Entry 8EHA (electron microscopy, 3.70 A resolution); this record covers chains I and J of the 8 polymer chains in the assembly.

== Chain I ==
Protein: DNA-directed RNA polymerase subunit beta
From: Escherichia coli
Notes: EC 2.7.7.6
UniProtKB: P0A8V4 (RPOB_ECO57); residue numbers follow UniProt; this construct covers 1-1342
Amino-acid sequence (1342 residues; row label = number of the first residue in the row):
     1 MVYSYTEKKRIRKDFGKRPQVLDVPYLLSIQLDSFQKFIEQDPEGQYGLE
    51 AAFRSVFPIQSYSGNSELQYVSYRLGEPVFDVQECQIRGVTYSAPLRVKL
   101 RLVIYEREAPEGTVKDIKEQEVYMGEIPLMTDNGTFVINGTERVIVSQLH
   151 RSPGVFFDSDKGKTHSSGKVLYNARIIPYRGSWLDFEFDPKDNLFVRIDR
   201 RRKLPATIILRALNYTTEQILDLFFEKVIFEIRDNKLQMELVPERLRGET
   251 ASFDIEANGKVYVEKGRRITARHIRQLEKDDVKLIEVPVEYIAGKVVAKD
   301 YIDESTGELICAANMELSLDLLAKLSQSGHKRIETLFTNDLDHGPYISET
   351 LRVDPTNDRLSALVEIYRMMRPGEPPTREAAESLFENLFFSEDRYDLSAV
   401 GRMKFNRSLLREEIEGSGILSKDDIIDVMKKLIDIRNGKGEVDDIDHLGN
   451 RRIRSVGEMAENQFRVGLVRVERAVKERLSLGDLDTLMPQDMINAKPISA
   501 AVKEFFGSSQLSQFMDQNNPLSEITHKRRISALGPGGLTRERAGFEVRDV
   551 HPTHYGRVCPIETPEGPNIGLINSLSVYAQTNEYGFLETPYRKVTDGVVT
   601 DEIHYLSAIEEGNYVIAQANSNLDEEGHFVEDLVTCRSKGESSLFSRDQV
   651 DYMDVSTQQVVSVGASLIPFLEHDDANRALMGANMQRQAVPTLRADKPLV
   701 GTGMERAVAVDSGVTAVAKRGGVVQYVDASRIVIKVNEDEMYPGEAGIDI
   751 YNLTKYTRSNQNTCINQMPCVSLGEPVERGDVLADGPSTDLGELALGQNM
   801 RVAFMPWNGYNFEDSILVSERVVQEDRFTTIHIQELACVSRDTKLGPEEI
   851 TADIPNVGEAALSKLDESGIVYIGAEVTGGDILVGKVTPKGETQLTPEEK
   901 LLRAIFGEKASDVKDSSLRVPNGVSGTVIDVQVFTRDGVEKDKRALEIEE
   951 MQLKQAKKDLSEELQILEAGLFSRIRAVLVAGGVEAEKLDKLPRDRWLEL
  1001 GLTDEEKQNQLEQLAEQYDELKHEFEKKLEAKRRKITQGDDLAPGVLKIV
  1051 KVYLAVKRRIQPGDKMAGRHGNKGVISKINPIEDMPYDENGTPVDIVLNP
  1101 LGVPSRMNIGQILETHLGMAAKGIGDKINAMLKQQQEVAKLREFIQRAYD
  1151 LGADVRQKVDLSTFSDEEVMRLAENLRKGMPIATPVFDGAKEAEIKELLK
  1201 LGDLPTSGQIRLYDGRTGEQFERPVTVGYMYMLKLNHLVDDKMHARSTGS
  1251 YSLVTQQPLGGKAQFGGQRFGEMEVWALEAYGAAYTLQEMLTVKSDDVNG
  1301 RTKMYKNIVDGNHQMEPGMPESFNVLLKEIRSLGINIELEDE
Unresolved in the structure: 1, 891-914, 1342
Small-molecule neighbours: chapso (1N7): Gln46, Tyr47, Tyr179, Ser398, Ala399, Val400, Arg452, Glu458, Asn462, Arg465, Glu583, Tyr584
Curated features (UniProtKB/Swiss-Prot):
  - modified residue (N6-acetyllysine): Lys1022, Lys1200

== Chain J ==
Protein: DNA-directed RNA polymerase subunit beta'
From: Escherichia coli
Notes: EC 2.7.7.6
UniProtKB: C3SIA2 (C3SIA2_ECOLX); residue numbers follow UniProt; this construct covers 2-1407
Amino-acid sequence (1407 residues; each row starts with the number of its first residue):
     1 VKDLLKFLKAQTKTEEFDAIKIALASPDMIRSWSFGEVKKPETINYRTFK
    51 PERDGLFCARIFGPVKDYECLCGKYKRLKHRGVICEKCGVEVTQTKVRRE
   101 RMGHIELASPTAHIWFLKSLPSRIGLLLDMPLRDIERVLYFESYVVIEGG
   151 MTNLERQQILTEEQYLDALEEFGDEFDAKMGAEAIQALLKSMDLEQECEQ
   201 LREELNETNSETKRKKLTKRIKLLEAFVQSGNKPEWMILTVLPVLPPDLR
   251 PLVPLDGGRFATSDLNDLYRRVINRNNRLKRLLDLAAPDIIVRNEKRMLQ
   301 EAVDALLDNGRRGRAITGSNKRPLKSLADMIKGKQGRFRQNLLGKRVDYS
   351 GRSVITVGPYLRLHQCGLPKKMALELFKPFIYGKLELRGLATTIKAAKKM
   401 VEREEAVVWDILDEVIREHPVLLNRAPTLHRLGIQAFEPVLIEGKAIQLH
   451 PLVCAAYNADFDGDQMAVHVPLTLEAQLEARALMMSTNNILSPANGEPII
   501 VPSQDVVLGLYYMTRDCVNAKGEGMVLTGPKEAERLYRSGLASLHARVKV
   551 RITEYEKDANGELVAKTSLKDTTVGRAILWMIVPKGLPYSIVNQALGKKA
   601 ISKMLNTCYRILGLKPTVIFADQIMYTGFAYAARSGASVGIDDMVIPEKK
   651 HEIISEAEAEVAEIQEQFQSGLVTAGERYNKVIDIWAAANDRVSKAMMDN
   701 LQTETVINRDGQEEKQVSFNSIYMMADSGARGSAAQIRQLAGMRGLMAKP
   751 DGSIIETPITANFREGLNVLQYFISTHGARKGLADTALKTANSGYLTRRL
   801 VDVAQDLVVTEDDCGTHEGIMMTPVIEGGDVKEPLRDRVLGRVTAEDVLK
   851 PGTADILVPRNTLLHEQWCDLLEENSVDAVKVRSVVSCDTDFGVCAHCYG
   901 RDLARGHIINKGEAIGVIAAQSIGEPGTQLTMRTFHIGGAASRAAAESSI
   951 QVKNKGSIKLSNVKSVVNSSGKLVITSRNTELKLIDEFGRTKESYKVPYG
  1001 AVLAKGDGEQVAGGETVANWDPHTMPVITEVSGFVRFTDMIDGQTITRQT
  1051 DELTGLSSLVVLDSAERTAGGKDLRPALKIVDAQGNDVLIPGTDMPAQYF
  1101 LPGKAIVQLEDGVQISSGDTLARIPQESGGTKDITGGLPRVADLFEARRP
  1151 KEPAILAEISGIVSFGKETKGKRRLVITPVDGSDPYEEMIPKWRQLNVFE
  1201 GERVERGDVISDGPEAPHDILRLRGVHAVTRYIVNEVQDVYRLQGVKIND
  1251 KHIEVIVRQMLRKATIVNAGSSDFLEGEQVEYSRVKIANRELEANGKVGA
  1301 TYSRDLLGITKASLATESFISAASFQETTRVLTEAAVAGKRDELRGLKEN
  1351 VIVGRLIPAGTGYAYHQDRMRRRAAGEAPAAPQVTAEDASASLAELLNAG
  1401 LGGSDNE
Unresolved in the structure: 1-15, 1374-1407
Differences from the reference sequence: expression tag (1)
Metal / ion sites: Zn2+ site 1: Cys70, Cys72, Cys85, Cys88; Mg2+: Asp460, Asp462 (shared with 1 residue of chain R); Zn2+ site 2: Cys814, Cys888, Cys895, Cys898

== Chain I / chain J interface ==
Residue-residue contacts (354; chain I residue first):
  Ser167(I) - Ser1064(J)
  Gly168(I) - Ala1065(J)
  Lys169(I) - Ala1065(J)
  Arg272(I) - Glu1052(J)
  Phe545(I) - Lys781(J)  hydrogen bond (backbone-side chain)
  Phe545(I) - Leu788(J)  hydrophobic
  Phe545(I) - Lys789(J)
  Arg548(I) - Arg780(J)  hydrogen bond (backbone-side chain)
  Arg548(I) - Leu788(J)
  Asp549(I) - Pro750(J)
  Asp549(I) - Lys781(J)
  Val550(I) - Phe773(J)  hydrophobic
  Val550(I) - Thr776(J)
  Val550(I) - His777(J)  hydrogen bond (backbone-side chain)
  His551(I) - Phe773(J)
  Pro552(I) - Phe773(J)  hydrophobic
  Tyr555(I) - Val769(J)
  Tyr555(I) - Phe773(J)
  Cys559(I) - Arg780(J)
  Pro560(I) - Phe773(J)  hydrophobic
  Pro560(I) - Thr776(J)
  Pro560(I) - Arg780(J)  hydrogen bond (backbone-side chain)
  Ile561(I) - Tyr772(J)  hydrophobic
  Ile561(I) - Thr776(J)
  Thr563(I) - Arg780(J)
  Gly566(I) - Ala787(J)
  Ile569(I) - Leu783(J)  hydrophobic
  Ile569(I) - Ala784(J)
  Gly570(I) - Arg780(J)
  Asn573(I) - Arg780(J)
  Gln618(I) - Leu770(J)
  Asn620(I) - Asn768(J)
  Asn620(I) - Val769(J)
  Thr635(I) - Leu770(J)
  Gly640(I) - Lys749(J)  hydrogen bond (backbone-side chain)
  Ser642(I) - Thr757(J)
  Ser642(I) - Leu770(J)
  Thr657(I) - Val769(J)
  Val660(I) - Val769(J)  hydrophobic
  Val660(I) - Phe773(J)  hydrophobic
  Leu671(I) - Tyr772(J)
  Glu672(I) - Gly766(J)
  Glu672(I) - Leu767(J)
  His673(I) - Phe763(J)
  His673(I) - Arg764(J)
  His673(I) - Glu765(J)  hydrogen bond (side chain-backbone)
  His673(I) - Gly766(J)
  Asp674(I) - Phe763(J)
  Asp674(I) - Tyr772(J)  hydrogen bond (backbone-side chain)
  Asp675(I) - Arg744(J)  salt bridge
  Asp675(I) - Tyr772(J)  hydrogen bond (backbone-side chain)
  Ala676(I) - Tyr772(J)
  Ala676(I) - Ala779(J)  hydrophobic
  Asn677(I) - Ala779(J)
  Asn677(I) - Leu783(J)
  Asn677(I) - Phe935(J)
  Ala679(I) - Tyr772(J)
  Leu680(I) - Leu783(J)  hydrophobic
  Met681(I) - Phe935(J)  hydrophobic
  Phe804(I) - Ser638(J)
  Met805(I) - Ala633(J)
  Met805(I) - Gly636(J)
  Pro806(I) - Asp505(J)
  Pro806(I) - Ala632(J)
  Pro806(I) - Ala633(J)
  Pro806(I) - Ala637(J)
  Trp807(I) - Ala633(J)  hydrophobic
  Asn808(I) - Pro359(J)
  Asn808(I) - Phe629(J)
  Asn808(I) - Ala633(J)
  Gly809(I) - Val357(J)
  Gly809(I) - Pro359(J)
  Gly809(I) - Phe629(J)
  Tyr810(I) - Pro359(J)
  Tyr810(I) - Tyr360(J)
  Phe812(I) - Val357(J)  hydrophobic
  Phe812(I) - Pro451(J)
  Phe812(I) - Ser503(J)
  Phe812(I) - Gln504(J)  hydrogen bond (backbone-side chain)
  Phe812(I) - Asp505(J)
  Phe812(I) - Phe629(J)  hydrophobic
  Glu813(I) - Asp460(J)
  Glu813(I) - Phe461(J)
  Glu813(I) - Gln504(J)  hydrogen bond (backbone-side chain)
  Ser815(I) - Val357(J)
  Ser815(I) - Phe461(J)
  Arg841(I) - Asp256(J)
  Lys844(I) - Arg47(J)
  Lys844(I) - Thr48(J)
  Pro1062(I) - Ala446(J)
  Gly1063(I) - Val354(J)
  Lys1065(I) - Asp462(J)
  Lys1065(I) - Gly463(J)
  Lys1073(I) - Asp462(J)  salt bridge
  Gly1074(I) - Phe461(J)
  Val1075(I) - Val354(J)  hydrophobic
  Val1075(I) - Ile355(J)
  Val1075(I) - Thr356(J)
  Val1075(I) - Phe461(J)  hydrogen bond (backbone-backbone)
  Val1075(I) - Gly463(J)
  Ile1076(I) - Thr356(J)
  Ser1077(I) - Thr356(J)
  Asn1099(I) - Gln504(J)
  Pro1100(I) - Ala637(J)
  Pro1100(I) - Val639(J)
  Leu1101(I) - Gln504(J)
  Leu1101(I) - Leu508(J)  hydrophobic
  Leu1101(I) - Met725(J)  hydrophobic
  Leu1101(I) - Ala730(J)  hydrophobic
  Leu1101(I) - Arg731(J)
  Pro1104(I) - Ile722(J)  hydrophobic
  Pro1104(I) - Met725(J)  hydrophobic
  Pro1104(I) - Gln736(J)
  Ser1105(I) - Arg731(J)  hydrogen bond
  Ser1105(I) - Gln736(J)
  Ser1105(I) - His936(J)
  Arg1106(I) - Arg731(J)
  Met1107(I) - Gln739(J)
  Met1107(I) - Leu740(J)  hydrophobic
  Met1107(I) - Phe763(J)  hydrophobic
  Ile1109(I) - Met644(J)  hydrophobic
  Ile1109(I) - Leu740(J)  hydrophobic
  Ile1109(I) - Phe763(J)
  Ile1112(I) - Val639(J)
  Ile1112(I) - Gly640(J)
  Leu1113(I) - Ile641(J)  hydrophobic
  His1116(I) - Ile641(J)
  Phe1187(I) - Leu767(J)
  Phe1187(I) - Asn768(J)
  Phe1187(I) - Tyr772(J)  hydrophobic
  Glu1192(I) - Arg764(J)  salt bridge
  Lys1196(I) - Ile641(J)
  Ser1207(I) - Asp642(J)
  Gln1209(I) - Ser638(J)  hydrogen bond
  Gln1209(I) - Val639(J)
  Gln1209(I) - Gly640(J)
  Gln1209(I) - Asp643(J)
  Thr1217(I) - Arg538(J)
  Glu1219(I) - Arg538(J)  salt bridge
  Glu1219(I) - Arg634(J)  salt bridge
  Phe1221(I) - Ala633(J)
  Glu1222(I) - Tyr512(J)
  Glu1222(I) - Tyr537(J)
  Glu1222(I) - Arg634(J)
  Glu1222(I) - Ser635(J)
  Arg1223(I) - Tyr512(J)
  Arg1223(I) - Ser635(J)
  Arg1223(I) - Gly636(J)
  Arg1223(I) - Ala637(J)
  Arg1223(I) - Phe719(J)  hydrogen bond (side chain-backbone)
  Arg1223(I) - Met724(J)
  Pro1224(I) - Ser638(J)  hydrogen bond (backbone-side chain)
  Val1225(I) - Gly636(J)
  Val1225(I) - Ser638(J)
  Thr1226(I) - Ser638(J)
  Thr1226(I) - Val639(J)  hydrogen bond (side chain-backbone)
  Thr1226(I) - Gly640(J)
  Val1239(I) - Lys445(J)
  Asp1240(I) - Lys445(J)
  Lys1242(I) - Arg352(J)
  Lys1242(I) - Val354(J)
  Lys1242(I) - Gln465(J)
  Met1243(I) - Arg352(J)
  Met1243(I) - Ser353(J)
  Met1243(I) - Met372(J)  hydrophobic
  Met1243(I) - Lys445(J)
  His1244(I) - Gly351(J)
  His1244(I) - Arg352(J)  hydrogen bond (backbone-backbone)
  Ala1245(I) - Ser350(J)
  Ala1245(I) - Met372(J)  hydrophobic
  Ala1245(I) - Glu375(J)
  Ala1245(I) - Leu376(J)  hydrophobic
  Arg1246(I) - Asp348(J)  salt bridge
  Arg1246(I) - Tyr349(J)  hydrogen bond (backbone-backbone)
  Arg1246(I) - Ser350(J)  hydrogen bond (backbone-backbone)
  Arg1246(I) - Glu375(J)
  Ser1247(I) - Asp348(J)
  Ser1247(I) - Tyr349(J)
  Ser1247(I) - Glu375(J)
  Ser1247(I) - Pro379(J)
  Thr1248(I) - Tyr349(J)  hydrogen bond
  Tyr1251(I) - Asp348(J)  hydrogen bond
  Leu1253(I) - Arg99(J)  hydrogen bond (backbone-side chain)
  Val1254(I) - Arg99(J)  hydrogen bond (backbone-side chain)
  Val1254(I) - Asp248(J)
  Val1254(I) - Leu249(J)
  Val1254(I) - Arg337(J)
  Gln1256(I) - Arg99(J)  hydrogen bond
  Gln1257(I) - Asn341(J)  hydrogen bond (side chain-backbone)
  Gln1257(I) - Lys345(J)
  Pro1258(I) - Arg346(J)
  Pro1258(I) - Asp348(J)
  Leu1259(I) - Arg346(J)
  Gly1260(I) - Arg346(J)
  Phe1265(I) - Glu375(J)
  Gly1267(I) - Arg346(J)  hydrogen bond (backbone-side chain)
  Gly1267(I) - Val347(J)
  Gly1267(I) - Ser350(J)
  Gln1268(I) - Val347(J)  hydrogen bond (backbone-backbone)
  Gln1268(I) - Ser350(J)  hydrogen bond (backbone-side chain)
  Gln1268(I) - Gly351(J)
  Gln1268(I) - Arg352(J)
  Arg1269(I) - Arg339(J)  hydrogen bond (side chain-backbone)
  Arg1269(I) - Gln340(J)  hydrogen bond (side chain-backbone)
  Arg1269(I) - Gly344(J)  hydrogen bond (side chain-backbone)
  Arg1269(I) - Lys345(J)
  Arg1269(I) - Arg346(J)
  Phe1270(I) - Gly344(J)
  Phe1270(I) - Lys345(J)  hydrogen bond (backbone-backbone)
  Phe1270(I) - Val347(J)  hydrophobic
  Phe1270(I) - Ile434(J)  hydrophobic
  Phe1270(I) - His469(J)
  Glu1272(I) - Arg339(J)  salt bridge
  Glu1272(I) - Leu343(J)
  Met1273(I) - Thr428(J)
  Glu1274(I) - Asn424(J)
  Glu1274(I) - Ala426(J)
  Glu1274(I) - Thr428(J)  hydrogen bond
  Glu1274(I) - Ile434(J)
  Val1275(I) - Leu343(J)
  Trp1276(I) - Arg798(J)
  Trp1276(I) - Val801(J)
  Trp1276(I) - Val917(J)
  Trp1276(I) - Gln921(J)
  Ala1277(I) - Thr428(J)
  Ala1277(I) - Arg431(J)
  Ala1277(I) - Gln921(J)
  Leu1278(I) - Ile434(J)  hydrophobic
  Leu1278(I) - Met484(J)  hydrophobic
  Glu1279(I) - Ala914(J)
  Glu1279(I) - Leu1347(J)
  Glu1279(I) - Val1351(J)
  Glu1279(I) - Ile1357(J)
  Ala1280(I) - Arg431(J)
  Ala1280(I) - Ile918(J)
  Ala1280(I) - Gln921(J)
  Tyr1281(I) - Arg431(J)  hydrogen bond (side chain-backbone)
  Tyr1281(I) - Leu432(J)
  Tyr1281(I) - Ile434(J)  hydrogen bond (side chain-backbone)
  Tyr1281(I) - Gln435(J)
  Tyr1281(I) - Leu483(J)
  Tyr1281(I) - Met484(J)  hydrophobic
  Tyr1281(I) - Asn489(J)  hydrogen bond
  Gly1282(I) - Gly1360(J)
  Gly1282(I) - Thr1361(J)  hydrogen bond (backbone-backbone)
  Ala1283(I) - Glu479(J)
  Ala1284(I) - Glu479(J)
  Ala1284(I) - Ile1357(J)  hydrophobic
  Ala1284(I) - Thr1361(J)  hydrogen bond (backbone-side chain)
  Ala1284(I) - Gly1362(J)
  Tyr1285(I) - Glu475(J)
  Tyr1285(I) - Glu479(J)  hydrogen bond (backbone-side chain)
  Tyr1285(I) - Leu1356(J)
  Tyr1285(I) - Thr1361(J)
  Thr1286(I) - Ala476(J)
  Thr1286(I) - Glu479(J)  hydrogen bond
  Leu1287(I) - Val1351(J)  hydrophobic
  Leu1287(I) - Ile1357(J)  hydrophobic
  Gln1288(I) - Leu1356(J)
  Glu1289(I) - Val470(J)
  Glu1289(I) - Pro471(J)
  Glu1289(I) - Leu472(J)  hydrogen bond (side chain-backbone)
  Glu1289(I) - Thr473(J)  hydrogen bond (side chain-backbone)
  Glu1289(I) - Ala476(J)
  Met1290(I) - Val347(J)
  Met1290(I) - His469(J)
  Leu1291(I) - Lys345(J)
  Leu1291(I) - Val1351(J)
  Leu1291(I) - Gly1354(J)
  Thr1292(I) - Gly1354(J)
  Lys1294(I) - Val347(J)
  Lys1294(I) - Asp348(J)  hydrogen bond (backbone-backbone)
  Lys1294(I) - Val470(J)  hydrogen bond (side chain-backbone)
  Lys1294(I) - Leu472(J)
  Ser1295(I) - Lys345(J)
  Ser1295(I) - Arg346(J)
  Asp1296(I) - Lys345(J)  salt bridge
  Met1304(I) - Leu472(J)  hydrophobic
  Met1304(I) - Thr473(J)
  Tyr1305(I) - Tyr349(J)
  Tyr1305(I) - Pro379(J)  hydrophobic
  Tyr1305(I) - Tyr382(J)
  Ile1308(I) - Pro379(J)  hydrophobic
  Ile1308(I) - Phe380(J)
  Ile1308(I) - Leu472(J)  hydrophobic
  Val1309(I) - Pro379(J)
  Val1309(I) - Tyr382(J)
  Val1309(I) - Gly383(J)
  Val1309(I) - Glu386(J)
  His1313(I) - Phe380(J)
  His1313(I) - Thr473(J)
  His1313(I) - Leu474(J)
  His1313(I) - Gln477(J)
  Met1315(I) - Thr473(J)
  Met1319(I) - Phe17(J)  hydrophobic
  Met1319(I) - Val1353(J)  hydrophobic
  Pro1320(I) - Lys345(J)
  Pro1320(I) - Val1353(J)
  Pro1320(I) - Gly1354(J)
  Ser1322(I) - Asn341(J)  hydrogen bond (side chain-backbone)
  Ser1322(I) - Leu342(J)
  Ser1322(I) - Lys345(J)
  Phe1323(I) - Ile20(J)  hydrophobic
  Phe1323(I) - Leu342(J)
  Phe1323(I) - Ile1352(J)  hydrophobic
  Val1325(I) - Arg99(J)
  Val1325(I) - Leu249(J)  hydrophobic
  Val1325(I) - Arg337(J)
  Leu1326(I) - Ile331(J)  hydrophobic
  Leu1326(I) - Phe338(J)  hydrophobic
  Leu1326(I) - Leu342(J)  hydrophobic
  Lys1328(I) - Glu100(J)  hydrogen bond (side chain-backbone)
  Lys1328(I) - Leu245(J)
  Lys1328(I) - Leu249(J)
  Glu1329(I) - Leu245(J)
  Glu1329(I) - Met330(J)
  Glu1329(I) - Ile331(J)
  Glu1329(I) - Arg337(J)  salt bridge
  Arg1331(I) - Trp33(J)
  Arg1331(I) - Pro243(J)
  Ser1332(I) - Pro243(J)
  Ser1332(I) - Leu327(J)
  Leu1333(I) - His113(J)
  Leu1333(I) - Trp115(J)  hydrophobic
  Leu1333(I) - Pro243(J)
  Leu1333(I) - Leu307(J)  hydrophobic
  Leu1333(I) - Leu327(J)  hydrophobic
  Gly1334(I) - Leu24(J)
  Gly1334(I) - Ala25(J)  hydrogen bond (backbone-backbone)
  Gly1334(I) - His113(J)  hydrogen bond (backbone-side chain)
  Ile1335(I) - Ile22(J)  hydrophobic
  Ile1335(I) - Ala23(J)
  Ile1335(I) - Trp33(J)
  Ile1335(I) - Phe116(J)  hydrophobic
  Ile1335(I) - Ala1336(J)  hydrophobic
  Asn1336(I) - Lys21(J)
  Asn1336(I) - Ile22(J)
  Asn1336(I) - Ala23(J)  hydrogen bond (backbone-backbone)
  Asn1336(I) - Leu24(J)
  Asn1336(I) - Ala25(J)
  Asn1336(I) - Met29(J)
  Asn1336(I) - Trp33(J)
  Ile1337(I) - Ile20(J)  hydrophobic
  Ile1337(I) - Lys21(J)
  Glu1338(I) - Ile20(J)
  Glu1338(I) - Lys21(J)  hydrogen bond (backbone-backbone)
  Leu1339(I) - Phe17(J)  hydrophobic
  Leu1339(I) - Ala19(J)
  Glu1340(I) - Phe17(J)
  Glu1340(I) - Asp18(J)  hydrogen bond (backbone-backbone)
  Glu1340(I) - Ala19(J)  hydrogen bond (backbone-backbone)
  Glu1340(I) - Lys21(J)  salt bridge
  Glu1340(I) - Arg1341(J)  salt bridge
  Asp1341(I) - Asp18(J)
Other interface residues (no listed pair), chain I (173 interface residues in all): Thr250, Arg268, Arg436, Glu504, His554, Glu565, Ala619, Glu641, Asp814, Pro1044, Gln1061, Val1103, Lys1191, Thr1255, Gly1261, Gly1271, Val1293, Arg1301, Gln1314, Gly1318, Glu1321, Ile1330
Other interface residues (no listed pair), chain J (195 interface residues in all): Met102, Leu239, Pro246, Pro251, Arg259, Tyr269, Asn320, Gly358, Pro369, Lys378, Ile394, Leu422, Arg425, His430, Cys454, Ala459, Ala467, Leu544, Ser721, Gly732, Glu756, Ile774, Gly794, Thr797, Asp802, Glu913, Gly938, Asp1042, Glu1066, Phe1319, Leu1332, Arg1355

== Overview ==
173 residues of chain I face 195 of chain J across their interface; the contacts include 52 hydrogen bonds and
11 salt bridges. Polar pairs include Asp675(I)-Arg744(J), Lys1073(I)-Asp462(J) and Glu1192(I)-Arg764(J). Bound
to chain I: chapso. The Mg2+ site is built by Asp460(J) and Asp462(J).
Here chain I is DNA-directed RNA polymerase subunit beta and chain J is DNA-directed RNA polymerase subunit
beta', both from Escherichia coli. Entry 8EHA (Cryo-EM structure of his-elemental paused elongation complex
with a folded TL and a rotated RH-FL (out)) was determined by electron microscopy, deposited together with
8EG7, 8EG8, 8EGB, 8EH8, 8EH9, 8EHF and 8EHI.
